8DF7 - chains A and B of the 4 polymer chains in the assembly; structure by X-ray diffraction, 3.52 A resolution.

Chain A (and B):
Name: Topoisomerase V
Organism: Methanopyrus kandleri
Notes: chain B of this document is another copy of the same molecule, construct and numbering; everything in this record applies to it too
Reference sequence: Q977W1 (Q977W1_9EURY); residue numbers follow UniProt; this construct covers 1-854
Chain sequence (854 residues; each row starts with the number of its first residue):
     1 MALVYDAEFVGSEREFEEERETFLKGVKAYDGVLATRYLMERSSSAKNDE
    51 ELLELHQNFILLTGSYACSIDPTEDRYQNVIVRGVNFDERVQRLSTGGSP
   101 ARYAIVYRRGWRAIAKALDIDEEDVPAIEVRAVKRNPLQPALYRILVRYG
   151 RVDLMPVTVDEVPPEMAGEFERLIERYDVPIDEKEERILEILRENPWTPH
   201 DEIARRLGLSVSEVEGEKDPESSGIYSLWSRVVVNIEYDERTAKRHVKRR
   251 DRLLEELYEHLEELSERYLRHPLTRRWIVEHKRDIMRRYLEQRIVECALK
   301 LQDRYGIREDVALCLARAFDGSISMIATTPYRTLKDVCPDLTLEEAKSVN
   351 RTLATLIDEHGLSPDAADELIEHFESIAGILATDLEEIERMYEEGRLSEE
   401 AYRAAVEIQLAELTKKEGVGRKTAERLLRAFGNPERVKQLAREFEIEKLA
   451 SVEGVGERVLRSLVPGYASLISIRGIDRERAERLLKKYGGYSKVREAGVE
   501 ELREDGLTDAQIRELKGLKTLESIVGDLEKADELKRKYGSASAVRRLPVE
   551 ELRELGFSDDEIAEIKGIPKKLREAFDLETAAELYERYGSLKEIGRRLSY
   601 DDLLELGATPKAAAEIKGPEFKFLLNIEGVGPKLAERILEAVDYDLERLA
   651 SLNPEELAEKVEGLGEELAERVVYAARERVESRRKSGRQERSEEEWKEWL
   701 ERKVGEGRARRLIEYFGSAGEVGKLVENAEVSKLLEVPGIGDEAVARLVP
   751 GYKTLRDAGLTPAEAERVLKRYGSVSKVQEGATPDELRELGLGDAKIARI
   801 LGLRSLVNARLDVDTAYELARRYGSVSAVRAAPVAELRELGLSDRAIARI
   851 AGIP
Disordered / not traced: 1-2, 853-854
Construct notes: engineered mutation A809 (Lys in Q977W1), A820 (Lys in Q977W1), A831 (Lys in Q977W1), A835 (Lys in Q977W1), A846 (Lys in Q977W1), A851 (Lys in Q977W1)
Cystine bridges: C314-C338
Metal / ion sites: K+ site 1 near F576 (its only coordinating residue here); K+ site 2: L735, V737, I740
From the paper describing this entry:
  - mutagenesis - R37A, R83A, R109A, A132I, K134A/R135A, K134A, R288A/R293A: decreased catalytic activity
  - mutagenesis - K47A, H56A, R135A, R288A, Y289A, R293A: unchanged catalytic activity
  - mutagenesis - R108A, R108A/R109A, K134E/R135E, R288E/R293E, R288E/L290P/R293E, L290P: abolished catalytic activity
  - catalytic residues: R108 (proposed by the authors, not directly observed)
  - catalytic residues: R131, R144 (citing earlier work)

How chain A and chain B interact:
Residue-residue contacts - 122 pairs, chain A then chain B:
  Y38(A) with E564(B)
  E41(A) with K570(B), hydrogen bond (backbone-side chain)
  R42(A) with D560(B), salt bridge; A563(B); E564(B); K570(B); R573(B), hydrogen bond (backbone-side chain); E574(B)
  S43(A) with E574(B)
  S44(A) with K570(B), hydrogen bond; E574(B), hydrogen bond (backbone-side chain)
  L269(A) with S558(B), hydrogen bond (backbone-side chain); D560(B)
  R270(A) with S558(B)
  H271(A) with S558(B); D560(B), salt bridge; E561(B)
  T274(A) with G526(B)
  R276(A) with R513(B); E522(B); G526(B)
  W277(A) with S523(B), hydrogen bond (side chain-backbone); E564(B), hydrogen bond
  E280(A) with K519(B); S523(B), hydrogen bond
  R283(A) with K519(B)
  L290(A) with R702(B)
  E296(A) with K519(B), salt bridge
  L299(A) with R474(B)
  Q302(A) with R474(B)
  D303(A) with I471(B); S472(B); R474(B), salt bridge
  R304(A) with R461(B), hydrogen bond (backbone-side chain); S472(B)
  D320(A) with R702(B), salt bridge; R747(B), salt bridge
  M325(A) with K703(B); V704(B), hydrophobic; R708(B); E743(B); R747(B)
  T328(A) with R708(B); E743(B), hydrogen bond
  T329(A) with R708(B), hydrogen bond
  R332(A) with R711(B)
  R351(A) with E417(B), salt bridge; R458(B)
  T355(A) with E417(B)
  E359(A) with K416(B); E417(B); G418(B), hydrogen bond (side chain-backbone); V419(B)
  E372(A) with R711(B), salt bridge; G739(B)
  E375(A) with G741(B); D742(B), hydrogen bond (side chain-backbone); E743(B), hydrogen bond (side chain-backbone); A744(B), hydrogen bond (side chain-backbone)
  R396(A) with P738(B)
  T414(A) with E359(B)
  K416(A) with E359(B)
  E417(A) with R351(B), salt bridge; T355(B); E359(B)
  G418(A) with E359(B), hydrogen bond (backbone-side chain)
  V419(A) with E359(B)
  R458(A) with R351(B)
  R461(A) with R304(B), hydrogen bond (side chain-backbone)
  I471(A) with D303(B)
  S472(A) with D303(B); R304(B)
  R474(A) with D121(B), salt bridge; Q302(B); D303(B), salt bridge
  K487(A) with R810(B)
  Y488(A) with R810(B)
  E500(A) with R845(B), salt bridge
  E501(A) with R810(B), salt bridge
  R513(A) with R276(B)
  K519(A) with E123(B), salt bridge; R276(B); E280(B); R283(B)
  E522(A) with R276(B)
  S523(A) with W277(B); E280(B)
  G526(A) with T274(B)
  S558(A) with L269(B), hydrogen bond (side chain-backbone); R270(B)
  D560(A) with R42(B), salt bridge; L269(B); H271(B), salt bridge
  E561(A) with H271(B)
  A563(A) with R42(B)
  E564(A) with R42(B); W277(B), hydrogen bond
  K570(A) with E41(B), hydrogen bond (side chain-backbone)
  R573(A) with R42(B)
  E574(A) with R42(B)
  R702(A) with D320(B), salt bridge
  K703(A) with M325(B)
  R708(A) with M325(B), hydrogen bond; T328(B), hydrogen bond; T329(B), hydrogen bond; E375(B), salt bridge
  R711(A) with E372(B), salt bridge
  G739(A) with E372(B)
  G741(A) with E375(B), hydrogen bond (backbone-side chain)
  D742(A) with E375(B), hydrogen bond (backbone-side chain)
  E743(A) with S324(B), hydrogen bond; E375(B), hydrogen bond (backbone-side chain)
  A744(A) with E375(B), hydrogen bond (backbone-side chain)
  R747(A) with D320(B), salt bridge; S322(B); M325(B)
  N808(A) with K493(B)
  R810(A) with Y488(B); E501(B), salt bridge
  R845(A) with E500(B), salt bridge; R536(B)
  R849(A) with E501(B), salt bridge
Interface residues without a listed pair, chain A (87 interface residues in all): M40, D121, R293, A318, F319, S322, S324, T333, V337, G420, K493, G498, E701, V704, G705, P738
Interface residues without a listed pair, chain B (90 interface residues in all): Y38, S43, S44, R293, E296, Y305, A318, F319, R396, T414, G420, K487, A497, G498, V499, I524, D532, E701, G705, E706, G707, N808, R849

Summary:
Chain A and chain B form an interface of 87 and 90 residues respectively; the contacts include 28 hydrogen
bonds and 23 salt bridges. Polar pairs include R42(A)-D560(B), H271(A)-D560(B) and E296(A)-K519(B). From the
paper: catalytic residues R108(A), R131(A) and R144(A); R37A, R83A and R109A of chain A, among others, reduce
catalytic activity; 19 substitutions were tested in all.
Both chains are Topoisomerase V (Methanopyrus kandleri). Entry 8DF7 (Structure of M. kandleri topoisomerase V
in complex with DNA. 38 base pair symmetric DNA complex) was determined by X-ray diffraction together with
8DF8, 8DF9 and 8DFB from the same study.
